9BLA - chains A and C of the 4 polymer chains in the assembly; structure by X-ray diffraction, 3.00 A resolution.

# Chain A
Molecule: MHC class I antigen
Organism: Homo sapiens
Reference sequence: A0A411J078 (A0A411J078_HUMAN); residues 1-276 here correspond to UniProt positions 25-300 (UniProt number = residue number + 24)
Amino-acid sequence (276 residues; numbered 1 to 276; the number before each row is that of its first residue):
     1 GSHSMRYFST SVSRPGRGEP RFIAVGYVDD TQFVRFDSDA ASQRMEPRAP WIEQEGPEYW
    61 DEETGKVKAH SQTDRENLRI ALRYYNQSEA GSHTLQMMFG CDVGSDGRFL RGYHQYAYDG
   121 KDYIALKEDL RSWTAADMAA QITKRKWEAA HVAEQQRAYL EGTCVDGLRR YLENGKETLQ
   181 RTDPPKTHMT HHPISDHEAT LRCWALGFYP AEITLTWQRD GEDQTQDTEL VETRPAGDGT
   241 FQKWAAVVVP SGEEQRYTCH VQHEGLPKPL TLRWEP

# Chain C
Molecule: C-terminal core peptide
Amino-acid sequence (8 residues; each row starts with the number of its first residue):
     1 RYPLTFGW

# How chain A and chain C interact
Residue-residue contacts (40; chain A residue first):
  Met-5(A) / Arg-1(C)
  Tyr-7(A) / Arg-1(C)  hydrogen bond (side chain-backbone)
  Tyr-7(A) / Tyr-2(C)  hydrophobic
  Ser-9(A) / Tyr-2(C)
  Phe-22(A) / Tyr-2(C)
  Tyr-59(A) / Arg-1(C)
  Glu-63(A) / Arg-1(C)  salt bridge
  Glu-63(A) / Tyr-2(C)  hydrogen bond (side chain-backbone)
  Lys-66(A) / Tyr-2(C)  hydrogen bond (side chain-backbone)
  Val-67(A) / Tyr-2(C)  hydrophobic
  His-70(A) / Tyr-2(C)  hydrogen bond
  His-70(A) / Thr-5(C)
  Thr-73(A) / Phe-6(C)
  Thr-73(A) / Gly-7(C)
  Asn-77(A) / Phe-6(C)
  Asn-77(A) / Gly-7(C)
  Asn-77(A) / Trp-8(C)  hydrogen bond (side chain-backbone)
  Ile-80(A) / Trp-8(C)
  Tyr-84(A) / Trp-8(C)  hydrogen bond (side chain-backbone)
  Leu-95(A) / Trp-8(C)  hydrophobic
  Met-97(A) / Thr-5(C)
  Phe-99(A) / Arg-1(C)
  Phe-99(A) / Pro-3(C)  hydrophobic
  Tyr-116(A) / Thr-5(C)
  Tyr-116(A) / Trp-8(C)  hydrophobic
  Tyr-123(A) / Trp-8(C)
  Thr-143(A) / Trp-8(C)  hydrogen bond (side chain-backbone)
  Lys-146(A) / Trp-8(C)  hydrogen bond (side chain-backbone)
  Trp-147(A) / Phe-6(C)
  Trp-147(A) / Gly-7(C)  hydrogen bond (side chain-backbone)
  Trp-147(A) / Trp-8(C)
  Val-152(A) / Phe-6(C)  hydrophobic
  Gln-155(A) / Phe-6(C)
  Gln-156(A) / Leu-4(C)  hydrogen bond (side chain-backbone)
  Gln-156(A) / Phe-6(C)
  Tyr-159(A) / Arg-1(C)  hydrogen bond (side chain-backbone)
  Tyr-159(A) / Tyr-2(C)  hydrogen bond (side chain-backbone)
  Tyr-159(A) / Pro-3(C)  hydrophobic
  Thr-163(A) / Arg-1(C)
  Tyr-171(A) / Arg-1(C)  hydrogen bond (side chain-backbone)
Interface residues without a listed pair, chain A (35 interface residues in all): Ala-24, Met-45, Glu-62, Ala-81, His-114, Ala-117, Tyr-118, Gly-167

# Overview
The interface between chain A and chain C involves 35 residues on one side and 8 on the other, with 13
hydrogen bonds and 1 salt bridge. Among the polar pairs are Glu-63(A)/Arg-1(C), Tyr-7(A)/Arg-1(C) and
Glu-63(A)/Tyr-2(C).
Here chain A is MHC class I antigen (Homo sapiens) and chain C is C-terminal core peptide. Entry 9BLA
(KIR3DL1*086 in complex with HLA-A*24:02 presenting the NEF peptide) was determined by X-ray diffraction
together with 9BL2, 9BL3, 9BL4, 9BL5, 9BL6 and 9BL9 from the same study.
